PDB entry 7G9A | X-ray diffraction, 2.58 A resolution | chains A and B

[Chain A]
Molecule: Transforming protein RhoA
Organism: Homo sapiens
Notes: EC 3.6.5.2
UniProt: P61586 (RHOA_HUMAN); residues 1-184 here = UniProt positions 1-184
Amino-acid sequence (185 residues; row label = number of the first residue in the row; numbering starts at 0):
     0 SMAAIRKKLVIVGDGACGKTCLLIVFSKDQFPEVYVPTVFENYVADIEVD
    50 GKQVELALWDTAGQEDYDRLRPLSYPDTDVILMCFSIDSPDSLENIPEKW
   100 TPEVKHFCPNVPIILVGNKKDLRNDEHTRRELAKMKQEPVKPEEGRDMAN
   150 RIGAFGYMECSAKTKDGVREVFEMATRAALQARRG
Disordered / not traced: 0-2, 182-184
Differences from the reference sequence: expression tag (0)
Swiss-Prot annotation at these positions:
  - region: A61 to D78 (Switch II region)
  - motif: Y34 to Y42 (Effector region)
  - binding site (GTP): G12 to T19, F30 to T37, D59 to Q63, N117 to D120, S160 to K162
  - modified residue: Y34 (Microbial infection: O-AMP-tyrosine), T37 (Microbial infection: O-AMP-threonine), N41 (Microbial infection: ADP-ribosylasparagine), Q63 (5-glutamyl serotonin)
  - glycosylation: Y34 (Microbial infection: O-linked (GlcNAc) tyrosine), T37 (Microbial infection: O-alpha-linked (GlcNAc) threonine)
  - cross-link: K135 (Glycyl lysine isopeptide (Lys-Gly) (interchain with G-Cter in ubiquitin))
  - natural variant: E47 (E47K: In EDFAOB), P71 (P71S: In EDFAOB)
  - mutagenesis: G14 (G14V: Increased Rho protein signal transduction. Constitutively active), T19 (T19N: Decreased Rho protein signal transduction. Decreased substrate adhesion-dependent cell spreading. Decreased stress fibers assembly. Decreased cytoplasmic microtubule organization), Y34 (Y34A: Abolishes interaction with DGKQ; Y34F: Abolishes AMPylation by Haemophilus IbpA), T37 (T37A: Abolished monoglucosylation by C.difficile toxin TcdA. Abolished O-GlcNAcylation by C.novyi toxin TcdA), Q63 (Q63L: Causes constitutive activation), K135 (K135R: Reduced FBXL19-mediated ubiquitination and subsequent degradation)

[Chain B]
Molecule: Rho guanine nucleotide exchange factor 2
Organism: Homo sapiens
UniProt: Q92974 (ARHG2_HUMAN); residue numbers follow UniProt; this construct covers 206-448
Amino-acid sequence (245 residues; numbered 204 to 448; the number before each row is that of its first residue):
   204 SMEMDEKDFAADSWSLAVDSSFLQQHKKEVMKQQDVIYELIQTELHHVRT
   254 LKIMTRLFRTGMLEELHLEPGVVQGLFPCVDELSDIHTRFLSQLLERRRQ
   304 ALCPGSTRNFVIHRLGDLLISQFSGPSAEQMCKTYSEFCSRHSKALKLYK
   354 ELYARDKRFQQFIRKVTRPAVLKRHGVQECILLVTQRITKYPLLISRILQ
   404 HSHGIEEERQDLTTALGLVKELLSNVDEGIYQLEKGARLQEIYNR
Disordered / not traced: 439-448
Covalently attached groups: 3-acetamido-N-methylbenzamide (ZEK) linked to C306
Differences from the reference sequence: expression tag (204-205)
Residues lining bound ligands: 3-acetamido-N-methylbenzamide (ZEK): D222, S224, F225, Q228, P307, S309, N312
Swiss-Prot annotation at these positions:
  - modified residue: K353 (N6-acetyllysine)
  - mutagenesis: Y394 (Y394A: Reduces phosphorylation level, normal microtubule localization and activity)

[How chain A and chain B interact]
Contacting residue pairs (57):
  R5(A) - K376(B)
  R5(A) - E382(B)  salt bridge
  K7(A) - L385(B)
  V33(A) - S216(B)
  V33(A) - S218(B)
  Y34(A) - D215(B)
  Y34(A) - S216(B)
  Y34(A) - D238(B)
  Y34(A) - V239(B)
  Y34(A) - E242(B)  hydrogen bond
  Y34(A) - R400(B)  hydrogen bond
  V35(A) - R400(B)  hydrogen bond (backbone-side chain)
  P36(A) - E242(B)
  P36(A) - R400(B)
  T37(A) - V239(B)
  T37(A) - E242(B)  hydrogen bond
  T37(A) - L396(B)
  T37(A) - R400(B)  hydrogen bond
  V38(A) - E242(B)  hydrogen bond (backbone-side chain)
  V38(A) - T246(B)
  V38(A) - K393(B)
  F39(A) - K393(B)  hydrogen bond (backbone-side chain)
  E40(A) - H249(B)  salt bridge
  N41(A) - R377(B)  hydrogen bond (side chain-backbone)
  N41(A) - E382(B)
  V43(A) - K376(B)
  V43(A) - R377(B)
  D45(A) - K376(B)  salt bridge
  E54(A) - K376(B)  salt bridge
  W58(A) - E382(B)
  W58(A) - L385(B)  hydrophobic
  W58(A) - L386(B)
  W58(A) - Q389(B)
  D59(A) - Q389(B)  hydrogen bond (backbone-side chain)
  G62(A) - T392(B)
  G62(A) - L396(B)
  Q63(A) - Q389(B)
  Q63(A) - T392(B)
  Y66(A) - L426(B)
  Y66(A) - S427(B)
  Y66(A) - D430(B)
  D67(A) - D430(B)
  R68(A) - D430(B)  salt bridge
  R68(A) - I433(B)
  L69(A) - C342(B)  hydrophobic
  L69(A) - L426(B)  hydrophobic
  L69(A) - D430(B)  hydrogen bond (backbone-side chain)
  L69(A) - I433(B)  hydrophobic
  L72(A) - C342(B)  hydrophobic
  L72(A) - H345(B)
  L72(A) - L385(B)
  L72(A) - T388(B)
  L72(A) - Q435(B)
  S73(A) - L385(B)
  S73(A) - Q389(B)  hydrogen bond
  D76(A) - K353(B)  salt bridge
  D76(A) - Q381(B)  hydrogen bond
Also at the interface, not in a pair above, chain A (29 interface residues in all): K27, Y42, A61, P75
Also at the interface, not in a pair above, chain B (35 interface residues in all): L219, S346, L349, I391, L397, K423, E431

[Summary]
29 residues of chain A and 35 residues of chain B are in contact, with 12 hydrogen bonds and 6 salt bridges.
Polar contacts include R5(A)-E382(B), E40(A)-H249(B) and D45(A)-K376(B). 3-acetamido-N-methylbenzamide is
covalently linked to C306(B).
Here chain A is Transforming protein RhoA and chain B is Rho guanine nucleotide exchange factor 2, both from
Homo sapiens. Entry 7G9A (ARHGEF2 PanDDA analysis group deposition -- ARHGEF2 and RhoA in complex with
PCM-0102113-001) was determined by X-ray diffraction.
